9B7W - chains D and F of the 8 polymer chains in the assembly; structure by electron microscopy, 3.36 A resolution.

== Chain D (and F) ==
Protein: Capsid protein VP1
Source organism: Adeno-associated virus
Notes: chain F of this document is another copy of the same molecule, construct and numbering; everything in this record applies to it too
UniProt: Q6JC40 (Q6JC40_9VIRU); residue numbers follow UniProt; this construct covers 1-736
Amino-acid sequence (736 residues; each row starts with the number of its first residue):
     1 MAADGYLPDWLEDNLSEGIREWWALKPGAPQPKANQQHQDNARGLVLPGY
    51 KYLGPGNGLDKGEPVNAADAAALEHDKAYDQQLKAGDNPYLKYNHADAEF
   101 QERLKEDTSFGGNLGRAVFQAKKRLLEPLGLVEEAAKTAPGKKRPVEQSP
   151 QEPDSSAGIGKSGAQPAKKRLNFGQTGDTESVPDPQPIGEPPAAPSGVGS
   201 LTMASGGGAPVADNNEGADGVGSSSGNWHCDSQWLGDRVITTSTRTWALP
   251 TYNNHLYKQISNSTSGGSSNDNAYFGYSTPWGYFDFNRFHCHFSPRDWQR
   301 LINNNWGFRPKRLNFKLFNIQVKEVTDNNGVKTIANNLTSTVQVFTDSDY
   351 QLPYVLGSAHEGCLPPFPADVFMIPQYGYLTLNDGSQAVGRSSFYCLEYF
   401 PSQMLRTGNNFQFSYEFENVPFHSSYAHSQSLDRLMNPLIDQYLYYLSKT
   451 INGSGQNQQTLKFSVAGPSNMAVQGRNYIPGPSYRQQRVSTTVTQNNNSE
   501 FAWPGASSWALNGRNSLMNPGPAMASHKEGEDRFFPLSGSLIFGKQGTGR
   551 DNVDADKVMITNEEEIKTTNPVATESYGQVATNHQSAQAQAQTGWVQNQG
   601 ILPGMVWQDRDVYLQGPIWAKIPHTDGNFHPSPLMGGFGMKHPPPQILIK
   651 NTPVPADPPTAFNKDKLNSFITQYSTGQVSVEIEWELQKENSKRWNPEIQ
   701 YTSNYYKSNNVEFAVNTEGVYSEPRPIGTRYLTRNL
Unresolved in the structure: 1-248, 284-311, 425-480, 526-535, 688-736 (chain F: 1-223, 654-671)

== Interface between chain D and chain F ==
Residue-residue contacts - 244 pairs, chain D then chain F:
  Ile260(D) - Pro438(F)  hydrophobic
  Asp271(D) - Arg434(F)  hydrogen bond (backbone-side chain)
  Asn272(D) - Arg434(F)
  Asn272(D) - Ser469(F)
  Asn272(D) - Asn470(F)  hydrogen bond
  Asn272(D) - Met471(F)  hydrogen bond (side chain-backbone)
  Asn272(D) - Ala472(F)  hydrogen bond (side chain-backbone)
  Ala273(D) - Arg434(F)  hydrogen bond (backbone-side chain)
  Tyr274(D) - Arg434(F)
  Tyr274(D) - Pro468(F)
  Tyr274(D) - Met471(F)  hydrophobic
  Ser278(D) - Leu439(F)
  Tyr283(D) - Asn437(F)
  Asp349(D) - Asn691(F)  hydrogen bond
  Gln351(D) - Asn691(F)  hydrogen bond (side chain-backbone)
  Gln351(D) - Lys693(F)
  Gln351(D) - Asn735(F)  hydrogen bond (backbone-side chain)
  Leu352(D) - Asn735(F)  hydrogen bond (backbone-side chain)
  Pro353(D) - Gln430(F)
  Pro353(D) - Asn735(F)
  Tyr354(D) - Leu435(F)
  Val355(D) - Asn437(F)
  Gly357(D) - Asn477(F)  hydrogen bond (backbone-side chain)
  Ser358(D) - Met436(F)
  Ser358(D) - Gln442(F)  hydrogen bond (backbone-side chain)
  Ala359(D) - Gln442(F)
  Ala359(D) - Tyr443(F)  hydrogen bond (backbone-backbone)
  His360(D) - Met436(F)
  His360(D) - Asn437(F)  hydrogen bond (side chain-backbone)
  His360(D) - Ile440(F)  hydrogen bond (side chain-backbone)
  His360(D) - Asp441(F)
  His360(D) - Tyr443(F)
  Glu361(D) - Ile440(F)
  Glu361(D) - Asp441(F)  hydrogen bond (backbone-backbone)
  Glu361(D) - Tyr443(F)
  Pro375(D) - Ile440(F)  hydrophobic
  Gln376(D) - Asn437(F)  hydrogen bond (backbone-side chain)
  Gln376(D) - Leu439(F)
  Tyr377(D) - Leu439(F)
  Gly378(D) - Asn437(F)
  Gly378(D) - Pro438(F)
  Gly378(D) - Leu439(F)
  Tyr379(D) - Pro438(F)
  Leu380(D) - Gln430(F)  hydrogen bond (backbone-side chain)
  Leu380(D) - Arg434(F)
  Leu380(D) - Met436(F)  hydrophobic
  Leu380(D) - Pro438(F)  hydrophobic
  Leu380(D) - Met471(F)  hydrophobic
  Thr381(D) - Ser429(F)  hydrogen bond (side chain-backbone)
  Leu382(D) - His428(F)
  Leu382(D) - Ser429(F)
  Leu382(D) - Gln430(F)
  Asp384(D) - Glu529(F)
  Gly390(D) - Arg694(F)
  Gly390(D) - Ile699(F)
  Arg391(D) - Ala427(F)
  Arg391(D) - Glu564(F)  salt bridge
  Arg391(D) - Glu565(F)  salt bridge
  Arg391(D) - Arg694(F)  hydrogen bond (backbone-side chain)
  Arg391(D) - Ile699(F)
  Arg391(D) - Arg730(F)
  Arg391(D) - Thr733(F)
  Ser392(D) - Arg694(F)  hydrogen bond (backbone-side chain)
  Ser392(D) - Asn696(F)  hydrogen bond (backbone-side chain)
  Ser393(D) - Ser429(F)
  Ser393(D) - Arg694(F)
  Phe394(D) - Arg694(F)
  Phe394(D) - Trp695(F)  hydrogen bond (backbone-backbone)
  Phe394(D) - Asn696(F)  hydrogen bond (backbone-side chain)
  Tyr395(D) - Ser429(F)  hydrogen bond
  Tyr395(D) - Asn735(F)  hydrogen bond
  Tyr399(D) - Lys693(F)  hydrogen bond (backbone-side chain)
  Tyr399(D) - Trp695(F)  hydrophobic
  Phe400(D) - Lys693(F)
  Pro482(D) - Leu602(F)  hydrophobic
  Pro482(D) - Pro603(F)
  Tyr484(D) - Gly578(F)
  Tyr484(D) - Gln579(F)  hydrogen bond (side chain-backbone)
  Tyr484(D) - Val580(F)
  Tyr484(D) - Leu602(F)  hydrophobic
  Arg485(D) - Val580(F)
  Arg485(D) - Ala581(F)
  Arg485(D) - Thr582(F)  hydrogen bond (side chain-backbone)
  Arg485(D) - Asn583(F)  hydrogen bond (side chain-backbone)
  Gln487(D) - Ala581(F)
  Gln487(D) - Asn583(F)
  Gln487(D) - His584(F)
  Gln487(D) - Gln585(F)  hydrogen bond (side chain-backbone)
  Gln487(D) - Ala591(F)
  Arg488(D) - His584(F)  hydrogen bond
  Arg488(D) - Gln585(F)  hydrogen bond (backbone-side chain)
  Val489(D) - Gln585(F)
  Ser490(D) - Leu461(F)
  Val493(D) - Gln459(F)
  Val493(D) - Thr460(F)
  Val493(D) - Leu461(F)  hydrophobic
  Gln495(D) - Ser586(F)
  Gln495(D) - Ala587(F)  hydrogen bond (backbone-backbone)
  Asn496(D) - Gln459(F)  hydrogen bond (backbone-side chain)
  Asn496(D) - Leu461(F)
  Asn496(D) - Gln585(F)  hydrogen bond
  Asn496(D) - Ser586(F)
  Asn497(D) - Gln459(F)
  Asn497(D) - Ser586(F)  hydrogen bond (backbone-backbone)
  Asn497(D) - Ala587(F)
  Asn497(D) - Ala589(F)  hydrogen bond (side chain-backbone)
  Asn497(D) - Gln590(F)
  Asn498(D) - Ile451(F)
  Asn498(D) - Gly455(F)  hydrogen bond (side chain-backbone)
  Asn498(D) - Gln456(F)
  Asn498(D) - Asn457(F)
  Asn498(D) - Gln458(F)
  Asn498(D) - Gln459(F)
  Ser499(D) - Thr450(F)  hydrogen bond (backbone-side chain)
  Ser499(D) - Ile451(F)
  Glu500(D) - Ser448(F)
  Glu500(D) - Thr450(F)
  Glu500(D) - Ile451(F)
  Phe501(D) - Thr450(F)  hydrogen bond (backbone-side chain)
  Phe501(D) - Gln585(F)
  Ala502(D) - Ser448(F)
  Ala502(D) - Thr450(F)
  Pro504(D) - Thr593(F)
  Gly505(D) - Thr593(F)
  Ser507(D) - Gln579(F)
  Ser508(D) - Gly578(F)
  Ser508(D) - Gln579(F)  hydrogen bond (backbone-backbone)
  Trp509(D) - Asp433(F)
  Trp509(D) - Ile479(F)
  Trp509(D) - Pro480(F)
  Trp509(D) - Tyr577(F)
  Trp509(D) - Gly578(F)
  Ala510(D) - Tyr577(F)  hydrogen bond (backbone-backbone)
  Leu511(D) - Leu432(F)  hydrophobic
  Leu511(D) - Asp433(F)
  Leu511(D) - Pro480(F)  hydrophobic
  Leu511(D) - Lys567(F)
  Leu511(D) - Thr568(F)
  Leu511(D) - Asn570(F)
  Asn512(D) - Lys528(F)
  Asn512(D) - Glu529(F)  hydrogen bond
  Asn512(D) - Lys567(F)
  Asn512(D) - Val572(F)
  Gly513(D) - Lys528(F)
  Arg514(D) - Ser431(F)
  Arg514(D) - Asp433(F)  salt bridge
  Arg514(D) - Arg434(F)
  Asn515(D) - Ala472(F)
  Ser516(D) - Asp433(F)
  Ser516(D) - Ala472(F)
  Ser516(D) - Arg476(F)
  Leu517(D) - Ala472(F)  hydrogen bond (backbone-backbone)
  Leu517(D) - Val473(F)
  Met518(D) - Ile479(F)  hydrophobic
  Asn519(D) - Val473(F)  hydrogen bond (side chain-backbone)
  Asn519(D) - Gln474(F)
  Asn519(D) - Gly475(F)
  Asn519(D) - Arg476(F)  hydrogen bond (backbone-backbone)
  Pro522(D) - Leu602(F)  hydrophobic
  Leu537(D) - Leu447(F)  hydrophobic
  Ile542(D) - Leu444(F)
  Ile542(D) - Tyr445(F)  hydrogen bond (backbone-backbone)
  Ile542(D) - Phe463(F)  hydrophobic
  Phe543(D) - Tyr443(F)  hydrophobic
  Gly544(D) - Tyr445(F)
  Thr548(D) - Tyr445(F)  hydrogen bond (backbone-side chain)
  Gly549(D) - Tyr445(F)  hydrogen bond (backbone-side chain)
  Gly549(D) - Val465(F)
  Arg550(D) - Ser464(F)
  Arg550(D) - Val465(F)  hydrogen bond (backbone-backbone)
  Arg550(D) - Ser469(F)  hydrogen bond
  Asp551(D) - Phe463(F)
  Asp551(D) - Ser464(F)
  Asn552(D) - Ser448(F)  hydrogen bond
  Asn552(D) - Lys462(F)
  Asn552(D) - Phe463(F)  hydrogen bond (backbone-backbone)
  Asn552(D) - Ser464(F)  hydrogen bond
  Val553(D) - Leu461(F)
  Val553(D) - Lys462(F)
  Val553(D) - Phe463(F)  hydrogen bond (backbone-backbone)
  Asp554(D) - Leu461(F)
  Asp554(D) - Lys462(F)  salt bridge
  Asp554(D) - Phe463(F)
  Ala555(D) - Leu461(F)
  Ala555(D) - Phe463(F)  hydrophobic
  Thr574(D) - His584(F)  hydrogen bond (backbone-side chain)
  Glu575(D) - His584(F)  salt bridge
  Gln597(D) - Ala581(F)
  Gln597(D) - Thr582(F)
  Asn598(D) - Val596(F)
  Asn598(D) - Gln599(F)  hydrogen bond
  Gln599(D) - Gln599(F)
  Gln599(D) - Leu602(F)
  Gly600(D) - Gln599(F)
  Gly600(D) - Ile601(F)
  Gly600(D) - Leu602(F)
  Ile601(D) - Ile601(F)  hydrogen bond (backbone-backbone)
  Ile601(D) - Pro603(F)
  Trp607(D) - Pro603(F)
  Gln615(D) - Tyr443(F)
  Pro617(D) - Tyr443(F)
  Ala620(D) - Asn477(F)
  Lys621(D) - Tyr478(F)
  Lys621(D) - Leu736(F)
  Ile622(D) - Tyr478(F)
  Pro623(D) - Tyr478(F)
  Pro623(D) - Leu736(F)  hydrophobic
  His624(D) - Tyr426(F)  hydrogen bond
  His624(D) - His428(F)  hydrogen bond (backbone-side chain)
  His624(D) - Gln608(F)
  His624(D) - Arg734(F)
  His624(D) - Leu736(F)
  Thr625(D) - Val606(F)
  Thr625(D) - Gln608(F)
  Asp626(D) - Ser424(F)  hydrogen bond
  Asp626(D) - Trp607(F)
  Asp626(D) - Gln608(F)
  Asp626(D) - Asp609(F)
  Asp626(D) - His630(F)
  Asp626(D) - Arg730(F)  salt bridge
  Gly627(D) - Val606(F)
  Gly627(D) - Trp607(F)  hydrogen bond (backbone-backbone)
  Asn628(D) - Met605(F)
  Asn628(D) - Val606(F)
  Asn628(D) - Trp607(F)
  Phe629(D) - Ile601(F)  hydrophobic
  Phe629(D) - Leu602(F)
  Phe629(D) - Pro603(F)
  Phe629(D) - Gly604(F)  hydrogen bond (backbone-backbone)
  Phe629(D) - Met605(F)  hydrogen bond (backbone-backbone)
  Phe629(D) - Trp607(F)
  Phe629(D) - Phe629(F)  hydrophobic
  His630(D) - Pro603(F)
  His630(D) - Gly604(F)  hydrogen bond (backbone-backbone)
  Pro631(D) - Tyr478(F)  hydrogen bond (backbone-side chain)
  Ser632(D) - Tyr478(F)
  Pro633(D) - Asn477(F)
  Pro633(D) - Tyr478(F)
  Leu634(D) - Arg476(F)
  Leu634(D) - Asn477(F)  hydrogen bond (backbone-backbone)
  Leu634(D) - Ile479(F)  hydrophobic
  Leu634(D) - Pro603(F)
  Met635(D) - Leu444(F)  hydrophobic
  Met635(D) - Asn477(F)
Also at the interface, not in a pair above, chain D (118 interface residues in all): Asn383, Cys396, Ser483, Gln486, Thr491, Thr494, Trp503, Ala506, Pro520, Leu541, Val558, Gly616, Gly639
Also at the interface, not in a pair above, chain F (105 interface residues in all): Phe422, Lys449, His527, Thr569, Pro571, Ser576, Gln588, Asn598, Tyr731

== Overview ==
118 residues of chain D and 105 residues of chain F are in contact, with 67 hydrogen bonds and 6 salt bridges.
Polar pairs include Arg391(D)-Glu564(F), Arg391(D)-Glu565(F) and Arg514(D)-Asp433(F).
Both chains are Capsid protein VP1 (Adeno-associated virus). Entry 9B7W (Fab3-6 in complex with the capsid of
Adeno-associated virus type 9) was determined by electron microscopy (same publication as 9B6N, 9B6O, 9B6Q,
9B6R, 9B6S, 9B6T and 9 further entries).
